2IOH - chains A and B; structure by X-ray diffraction, 2.90 A resolution.

== Chain A (and B) ==
Name: Phosphonoacetaldehyde hydrolase
Organism: Bacillus cereus
Notes: chain B of this document is another copy of the same molecule, construct and numbering; everything in this record applies to it too
UniProt: O31156 (O31156_BACCE); residue numbers follow UniProt; this construct covers 1-267
Amino-acid sequence (267 residues; numbered 1 to 267; the number before each row is that of its first residue):
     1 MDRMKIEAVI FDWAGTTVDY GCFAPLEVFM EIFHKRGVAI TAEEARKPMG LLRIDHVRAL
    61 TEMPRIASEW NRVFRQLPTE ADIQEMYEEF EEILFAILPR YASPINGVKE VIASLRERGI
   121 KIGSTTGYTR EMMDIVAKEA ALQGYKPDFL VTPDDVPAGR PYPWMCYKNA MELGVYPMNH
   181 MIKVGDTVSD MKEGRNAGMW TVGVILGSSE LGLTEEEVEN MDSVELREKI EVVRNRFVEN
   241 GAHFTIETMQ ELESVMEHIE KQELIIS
Disordered / not traced: 1-4, 261-267
Construct notes: engineered mutation Arg-53 (Lys in O31156)
Metal / ion sites: Mg2+: Asp-12, Ala-14, Asp-186 (together with phosphate ion)
From the paper describing this entry:
  - mutagenesis - K53R: abolished catalytic activity
  - catalytic residues: Asp-12 (citing earlier work)
  - catalytic residues: His-56
  - mutagenesis - C22S (10-fold), C22S/Y128F (10-fold), H56A (1000-fold), H56Q (42-fold): decreased catalytic activity

== Interface between chain A and chain B ==
Contacting residue pairs (19):
  Pro-157(A) / Met-171(B)
  Tyr-162(A) / Tyr-176(B)  hydrophobic
  Pro-163(A) / Tyr-176(B)  hydrophobic
  Trp-164(A) / Ala-170(B)
  Trp-164(A) / Met-171(B)  hydrophobic
  Trp-164(A) / Val-175(B)
  Trp-164(A) / Tyr-176(B)  hydrophobic
  Tyr-167(A) / Tyr-176(B)  hydrogen bond (side chain-backbone)
  Tyr-167(A) / Met-178(B)
  Ala-170(A) / Trp-164(B)
  Met-171(A) / Trp-164(B)  hydrophobic
  Met-171(A) / Tyr-167(B)  hydrophobic
  Met-171(A) / Met-171(B)  hydrophobic
  Val-175(A) / Trp-164(B)
  Tyr-176(A) / Pro-163(B)  hydrophobic
  Tyr-176(A) / Tyr-167(B)  hydrogen bond (backbone-side chain)
  Tyr-176(A) / Asn-196(B)
  Met-178(A) / Tyr-167(B)
  Asn-196(A) / Tyr-176(B)
Interface residues without a listed pair, chain A (13 interface residues in all): Val-156, Gly-174
Interface residues without a listed pair, chain B (13 interface residues in all): Pro-157, Tyr-162, Gly-174, Pro-177

== Summary ==
Chain A and chain B each contribute 13 residues to their interface, with 2 hydrogen bonds. The hydrogen-bonded
pair is Tyr-167(A)/Tyr-176(B). Asp-12(A), Ala-14(A) and Asp-186(A) coordinate Mg2+. The paper reports
catalytic residues Asp-12(A) and His-56(A); C22S, C22S/Y128F and H56A of chain A, among others, reduce
catalytic activity; 5 substitutions were tested in all.
Chain A and chain B are both Phosphonoacetaldehyde hydrolase (Bacillus cereus); the structure, Crystal
structure of phosphonoacetaldehyde hydrolase with a K53R mutation, was determined by X-ray diffraction,
deposited together with 2IOF.
